PDB entry 7QVC | electron microscopy, 2.64 A resolution | chains A and B of the 3 polymer chains in the assembly

== Chain A (and B) ==
Protein: Transmembrane protein 106B
Source organism: Homo sapiens
Notes: chain B of this document is another copy of the same molecule, construct and numbering; everything in this record applies to it too
Reference sequence: Q9NUM4 (T106B_HUMAN); residue numbers follow UniProt; this construct covers 1-274
Sequence (274 residues; row label = number of the first residue in the row):
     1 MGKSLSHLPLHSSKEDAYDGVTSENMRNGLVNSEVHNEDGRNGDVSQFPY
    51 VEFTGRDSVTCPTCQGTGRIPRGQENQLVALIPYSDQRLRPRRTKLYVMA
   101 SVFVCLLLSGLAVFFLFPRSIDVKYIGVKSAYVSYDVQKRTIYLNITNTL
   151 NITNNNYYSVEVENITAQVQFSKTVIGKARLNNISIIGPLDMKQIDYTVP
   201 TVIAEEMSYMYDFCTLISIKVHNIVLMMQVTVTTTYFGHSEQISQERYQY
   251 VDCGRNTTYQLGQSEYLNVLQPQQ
Not modelled in the structure: 1-119, 255-274
Cystine bridges: Cys214-Cys253
Construct notes: variant Ser185 (Thr in Q9NUM4)
UniProt features mapped onto this chain:
  - modified residue: Ser33 (Phosphoserine)
  - lipidation: Gly2 (N-myristoyl glycine)
  - glycosylation (N-linked (GlcNAc...) asparagine): Asn145, Asn151, Asn164, Asn183, Asn256
  - natural variant: Ser185 (T185S: this construct carries the variant), Asp252 (D252N: In HLD16)
  - mutagenesis: Met210 to Phe213 (Highly decreased number of infected cells by SARS-CoV-2. No effect on infection with HCoV-229E), Met210 (M210A: Decreased number of infected cells by SARS-CoV-2. No effect on infection with HCoV-229E), Phe213 (F213A: Decreased number of infected cells by SARS-CoV-2. No effect on infection with HCoV-229E)
What the authors report for this chain:
  - post-translational modification sites: Asn145, Asn151, Asn164, Asn183
  - self-association interface (contacts with another copy of this molecule); pairs are residue here / residue on that copy: Ser120-Glu161
  - contacts within the chain: Ser120-Glu241

== How chain A and chain B interact ==
Residue-residue contacts (319):
  Ser120(A) - Ser120(B)
  Ile121(A) - Ser120(B)  hydrogen bond (backbone-backbone)
  Ile121(A) - Ile121(B)
  Ile121(A) - Asp122(B)  hydrogen bond (backbone-backbone)
  Asp122(A) - Asp122(B)
  Asp122(A) - Val123(B)  hydrogen bond (backbone-backbone)
  Asp122(A) - Lys124(B)  salt bridge
  Val123(A) - Val123(B)
  Lys124(A) - Val123(B)  hydrogen bond (backbone-backbone)
  Lys124(A) - Lys124(B)
  Lys124(A) - Tyr125(B)  hydrogen bond (backbone-backbone)
  Tyr125(A) - Tyr125(B)  hydrophobic
  Ile126(A) - Tyr125(B)  hydrogen bond (backbone-backbone)
  Ile126(A) - Ile126(B)
  Ile126(A) - Gly127(B)  hydrogen bond (backbone-backbone)
  Gly127(A) - Gly127(B)
  Val128(A) - Ile126(B)
  Val128(A) - Gly127(B)
  Val128(A) - Val128(B)  hydrogen bond (backbone-backbone)
  Val128(A) - Lys129(B)  hydrogen bond (backbone-backbone)
  Lys129(A) - Lys129(B)
  Lys129(A) - Asp136(B)  salt bridge
  Ser130(A) - Ile126(B)
  Ser130(A) - Lys129(B)  hydrogen bond (backbone-backbone)
  Ser130(A) - Ser130(B)
  Ser130(A) - Ala131(B)  hydrogen bond (backbone-backbone)
  Ala131(A) - Ala131(B)
  Ala131(A) - Tyr132(B)
  Tyr132(A) - Ala131(B)
  Tyr132(A) - Tyr132(B)  hydrogen bond (backbone-backbone)
  Val133(A) - Tyr132(B)  hydrogen bond (backbone-backbone)
  Val133(A) - Val133(B)
  Val133(A) - Ser134(B)  hydrogen bond (backbone-backbone)
  Ser134(A) - Ser134(B)
  Tyr135(A) - Ser134(B)  hydrogen bond (backbone-backbone)
  Tyr135(A) - Tyr135(B)  hydrophobic
  Asp136(A) - Asp136(B)
  Val137(A) - Asp136(B)  hydrogen bond (backbone-backbone)
  Val137(A) - Val137(B)
  Val137(A) - Gln138(B)  hydrogen bond (backbone-backbone)
  Val137(A) - Tyr143(B)  hydrophobic
  Gln138(A) - Gln138(B)
  Gln138(A) - Lys139(B)  hydrogen bond (backbone-backbone)
  Gln138(A) - Thr141(B)
  Lys139(A) - Lys139(B)
  Arg140(A) - Lys139(B)  hydrogen bond (backbone-backbone)
  Arg140(A) - Arg140(B)
  Arg140(A) - Thr141(B)
  Thr141(A) - Thr141(B)
  Thr141(A) - Ile142(B)  hydrogen bond (backbone-backbone)
  Ile142(A) - Ile142(B)
  Tyr143(A) - Ile142(B)  hydrogen bond (backbone-backbone)
  Tyr143(A) - Tyr143(B)  hydrophobic
  Tyr143(A) - Leu144(B)  hydrogen bond (backbone-backbone)
  Tyr143(A) - Ile146(B)  hydrophobic
  Leu144(A) - Leu144(B)
  Asn145(A) - Leu144(B)  hydrogen bond (backbone-backbone)
  Asn145(A) - Asn145(B)  hydrogen bond
  Ile146(A) - Ile146(B)
  Ile146(A) - Thr147(B)  hydrogen bond (backbone-backbone)
  Thr147(A) - Thr147(B)
  Asn148(A) - Ile146(B)
  Asn148(A) - Thr147(B)  hydrogen bond (backbone-backbone)
  Asn148(A) - Asn148(B)  hydrogen bond
  Asn148(A) - Thr149(B)  hydrogen bond (backbone-backbone)
  Thr149(A) - Thr149(B)
  Leu150(A) - Thr149(B)  hydrogen bond (backbone-backbone)
  Leu150(A) - Leu150(B)
  Leu150(A) - Asn151(B)  hydrogen bond (backbone-backbone)
  Asn151(A) - Asn151(B)  hydrogen bond
  Ile152(A) - Tyr132(B)
  Ile152(A) - Asn151(B)  hydrogen bond (backbone-backbone)
  Ile152(A) - Ile152(B)
  Ile152(A) - Thr153(B)  hydrogen bond (backbone-backbone)
  Thr153(A) - Thr153(B)
  Asn154(A) - Tyr132(B)  hydrogen bond
  Asn154(A) - Thr153(B)  hydrogen bond (backbone-backbone)
  Asn154(A) - Asn154(B)  hydrogen bond (backbone-side chain)
  Asn154(A) - Asn155(B)
  Asn155(A) - Asn154(B)
  Asn155(A) - Asn155(B)  hydrogen bond
  Asn156(A) - Asn155(B)  hydrogen bond (backbone-backbone)
  Asn156(A) - Asn156(B)  hydrogen bond
  Asn156(A) - Tyr157(B)  hydrogen bond (backbone-backbone)
  Tyr157(A) - Tyr157(B)  hydrophobic
  Tyr158(A) - Ile121(B)  hydrophobic
  Tyr158(A) - Tyr157(B)  hydrogen bond (backbone-backbone)
  Tyr158(A) - Tyr158(B)  hydrophobic
  Tyr158(A) - Ser159(B)  hydrogen bond (backbone-backbone)
  Ser159(A) - Ser159(B)
  Val160(A) - Ile121(B)  hydrophobic
  Val160(A) - Ser159(B)  hydrogen bond (backbone-backbone)
  Val160(A) - Val160(B)
  Val160(A) - Glu161(B)  hydrogen bond (backbone-backbone)
  Glu161(A) - Ser120(B)  hydrogen bond (side chain-backbone)
  Glu161(A) - Glu161(B)
  Glu161(A) - Val162(B)
  Val162(A) - Ser159(B)
  Val162(A) - Val162(B)
  Glu163(A) - Val162(B)  hydrogen bond (backbone-backbone)
  Glu163(A) - Glu163(B)
  Glu163(A) - Asn164(B)  hydrogen bond (backbone-backbone)
  Glu163(A) - Phe237(B)
  Asn164(A) - Asn164(B)  hydrogen bond
  Ile165(A) - Asn164(B)  hydrogen bond (backbone-backbone)
  Ile165(A) - Ile165(B)
  Ile165(A) - Thr166(B)  hydrogen bond (backbone-backbone)
  Thr166(A) - Thr166(B)  hydrogen bond (backbone-side chain)
  Thr166(A) - Ala167(B)  hydrogen bond (backbone-backbone)
  Ala167(A) - Ala167(B)
  Gln168(A) - Ala167(B)  hydrogen bond (backbone-backbone)
  Gln168(A) - Gln168(B)  hydrogen bond
  Gln168(A) - Val169(B)  hydrogen bond (backbone-backbone)
  Gln168(A) - Phe237(B)
  Val169(A) - Val169(B)
  Gln170(A) - Gln168(B)
  Gln170(A) - Val169(B)  hydrogen bond (backbone-backbone)
  Gln170(A) - Gln170(B)  hydrogen bond
  Gln170(A) - Phe171(B)  hydrogen bond (backbone-backbone)
  Gln170(A) - Thr235(B)
  Gln170(A) - Tyr236(B)  hydrogen bond (side chain-backbone)
  Gln170(A) - Phe237(B)
  Phe171(A) - Phe171(B)  hydrophobic
  Ser172(A) - Phe171(B)  hydrogen bond (backbone-backbone)
  Ser172(A) - Ser172(B)
  Ser172(A) - Lys173(B)  hydrogen bond (backbone-backbone)
  Lys173(A) - Lys173(B)
  Thr174(A) - Lys173(B)  hydrogen bond (backbone-backbone)
  Thr174(A) - Thr174(B)
  Thr174(A) - Val175(B)  hydrogen bond (backbone-backbone)
  Val175(A) - Val175(B)
  Ile176(A) - Val175(B)  hydrogen bond (backbone-backbone)
  Ile176(A) - Ile176(B)
  Ile176(A) - Gly177(B)  hydrogen bond (backbone-backbone)
  Ile176(A) - Ala179(B)  hydrophobic
  Gly177(A) - Lys178(B)
  Gly177(A) - Ala179(B)  hydrogen bond (backbone-backbone)
  Lys178(A) - Lys178(B)
  Ala179(A) - Ala179(B)
  Ala179(A) - Arg180(B)  hydrogen bond (backbone-backbone)
  Arg180(A) - Arg180(B)
  Leu181(A) - Arg180(B)  hydrogen bond (backbone-backbone)
  Leu181(A) - Leu181(B)
  Leu181(A) - Asn182(B)  hydrogen bond (backbone-backbone)
  Asn182(A) - Asn182(B)  hydrogen bond
  Asn183(A) - Asn182(B)  hydrogen bond (backbone-backbone)
  Asn183(A) - Asn183(B)  hydrogen bond
  Ile184(A) - Asn183(B)  hydrogen bond (backbone-backbone)
  Ile184(A) - Ile184(B)
  Ile184(A) - Ser185(B)  hydrogen bond (backbone-backbone)
  Ser185(A) - Ser185(B)
  Ile186(A) - Ser185(B)  hydrogen bond (backbone-backbone)
  Ile186(A) - Ile186(B)  hydrophobic
  Ile186(A) - Ile187(B)  hydrogen bond (backbone-backbone)
  Ile187(A) - Ile187(B)
  Gly188(A) - Ile187(B)  hydrogen bond (backbone-backbone)
  Pro189(A) - Pro189(B)
  Pro189(A) - Leu190(B)  hydrogen bond (backbone-backbone)
  Leu190(A) - Leu190(B)
  Leu190(A) - Asp191(B)
  Asp191(A) - Asp191(B)
  Met192(A) - Asp191(B)  hydrogen bond (backbone-backbone)
  Met192(A) - Met192(B)
  Met192(A) - Lys193(B)  hydrogen bond (backbone-backbone)
  Met192(A) - Ile195(B)  hydrophobic
  Lys193(A) - Lys193(B)
  Gln194(A) - Lys193(B)  hydrogen bond (backbone-backbone)
  Gln194(A) - Gln194(B)
  Ile195(A) - Ile195(B)
  Ile195(A) - Asp196(B)  hydrogen bond (backbone-backbone)
  Asp196(A) - Asp196(B)
  Tyr197(A) - Asp196(B)  hydrogen bond (backbone-backbone)
  Tyr197(A) - Tyr197(B)  hydrophobic
  Tyr197(A) - Thr198(B)  hydrogen bond (backbone-backbone)
  Thr198(A) - Thr198(B)
  Val199(A) - Thr198(B)  hydrogen bond (backbone-backbone)
  Val199(A) - Val199(B)
  Pro200(A) - Pro200(B)
  Thr201(A) - Pro200(B)  hydrogen bond (backbone-backbone)
  Thr201(A) - Thr201(B)
  Thr201(A) - Val202(B)  hydrogen bond (backbone-backbone)
  Val202(A) - Val202(B)
  Ile203(A) - Val202(B)  hydrogen bond (backbone-backbone)
  Ile203(A) - Ile203(B)
  Ile203(A) - Ala204(B)  hydrogen bond (backbone-backbone)
  Ala204(A) - Ala204(B)
  Glu205(A) - Ala204(B)  hydrogen bond (backbone-backbone)
  Glu205(A) - Glu205(B)
  Glu205(A) - Glu206(B)  hydrogen bond (backbone-backbone)
  Glu205(A) - Tyr209(B)
  Glu205(A) - Met210(B)
  Glu206(A) - Glu206(B)
  Met207(A) - Glu206(B)  hydrogen bond (backbone-backbone)
  Met207(A) - Met207(B)
  Ser208(A) - Ser208(B)
  Ser208(A) - Tyr209(B)  hydrogen bond (backbone-backbone)
  Tyr209(A) - Tyr209(B)  hydrophobic
  Met210(A) - Tyr209(B)  hydrogen bond (backbone-backbone)
  Met210(A) - Met210(B)
  Met210(A) - Tyr211(B)  hydrogen bond (backbone-backbone)
  Tyr211(A) - Tyr211(B)  hydrophobic
  Asp212(A) - Tyr211(B)  hydrogen bond (backbone-backbone)
  Asp212(A) - Asp212(B)
  Asp212(A) - Phe213(B)  hydrogen bond (backbone-backbone)
  Phe213(A) - Phe213(B)  hydrophobic
  Phe213(A) - Cys253(B)
  Cys214(A) - Phe213(B)  hydrogen bond (backbone-backbone)
  Cys214(A) - Cys214(B)
  Cys214(A) - Cys253(B)  hydrophobic
  Thr215(A) - Cys214(B)
  Thr215(A) - Thr215(B)
  Thr215(A) - Leu216(B)  hydrogen bond (backbone-backbone)
  Leu216(A) - Cys214(B)
  Leu216(A) - Leu216(B)
  Leu216(A) - Val251(B)  hydrophobic
  Ile217(A) - Leu216(B)  hydrogen bond (backbone-backbone)
  Ile217(A) - Ile217(B)
  Ile217(A) - Ser218(B)  hydrogen bond (backbone-backbone)
  Ser218(A) - Ser218(B)
  Ile219(A) - Val199(B)  hydrophobic
  Ile219(A) - Ser218(B)  hydrogen bond (backbone-backbone)
  Ile219(A) - Ile219(B)
  Ile219(A) - Lys220(B)  hydrogen bond (backbone-backbone)
  Lys220(A) - Tyr197(B)
  Lys220(A) - Lys220(B)
  Val221(A) - Ser218(B)
  Val221(A) - Val221(B)
  His222(A) - Val221(B)  hydrogen bond (backbone-backbone)
  His222(A) - His222(B)
  His222(A) - Asn223(B)  hydrogen bond (backbone-backbone)
  Asn223(A) - Asn223(B)  hydrogen bond
  Asn223(A) - Ile224(B)  hydrogen bond (backbone-backbone)
  Asn223(A) - Glu246(B)  hydrogen bond
  Asn223(A) - Tyr248(B)
  Ile224(A) - Ile224(B)
  Ile224(A) - Ser244(B)
  Ile224(A) - Glu246(B)
  Val225(A) - Ile224(B)  hydrogen bond (backbone-backbone)
  Val225(A) - Val225(B)
  Val225(A) - Leu226(B)  hydrogen bond (backbone-backbone)
  Leu226(A) - Leu226(B)
  Leu226(A) - Gln242(B)
  Met227(A) - Leu190(B)  hydrophobic
  Met227(A) - Leu226(B)  hydrogen bond (backbone-backbone)
  Met227(A) - Met227(B)
  Met227(A) - Met228(B)  hydrogen bond (backbone-backbone)
  Met227(A) - Gln242(B)  hydrogen bond (backbone-side chain)
  Met228(A) - Met228(B)  hydrophobic
  Met228(A) - Ser240(B)
  Met228(A) - Gln242(B)
  Gln229(A) - Met228(B)  hydrogen bond (backbone-backbone)
  Gln229(A) - Gln229(B)  hydrogen bond
  Gln229(A) - Ser240(B)  hydrogen bond
  Val230(A) - Pro189(B)
  Val230(A) - Gln229(B)
  Val230(A) - Val230(B)
  Val230(A) - Thr231(B)  hydrogen bond (backbone-backbone)
  Thr231(A) - Gln229(B)
  Thr231(A) - Thr231(B)
  Thr231(A) - Val232(B)
  Thr231(A) - Thr234(B)
  Val232(A) - Ile187(B)
  Val232(A) - Thr231(B)  hydrogen bond (backbone-backbone)
  Val232(A) - Val232(B)  hydrogen bond (backbone-backbone)
  Thr233(A) - Val232(B)  hydrogen bond (backbone-backbone)
  Thr233(A) - Thr233(B)
  Thr233(A) - Thr234(B)  hydrogen bond (backbone-backbone)
  Thr234(A) - Thr234(B)
  Thr235(A) - Thr234(B)  hydrogen bond (backbone-backbone)
  Thr235(A) - Thr235(B)
  Thr235(A) - Tyr236(B)  hydrogen bond (backbone-backbone)
  Tyr236(A) - Tyr236(B)  hydrophobic
  Tyr236(A) - Gly238(B)  hydrogen bond (side chain-backbone)
  Tyr236(A) - His239(B)
  Tyr236(A) - Ser240(B)  hydrogen bond
  Phe237(A) - Tyr236(B)  hydrogen bond (backbone-backbone)
  Phe237(A) - Phe237(B)  hydrophobic
  Phe237(A) - Gly238(B)  hydrogen bond (backbone-backbone)
  Gly238(A) - Gly238(B)
  His239(A) - Gly238(B)  hydrogen bond (backbone-backbone)
  His239(A) - His239(B)
  His239(A) - Ser240(B)  hydrogen bond (backbone-backbone)
  Ser240(A) - Ser240(B)
  Glu241(A) - Ser120(B)  hydrogen bond
  Glu241(A) - His239(B)
  Glu241(A) - Ser240(B)  hydrogen bond (backbone-backbone)
  Glu241(A) - Glu241(B)
  Glu241(A) - Gln242(B)  hydrogen bond (backbone-backbone)
  Gln242(A) - Gln242(B)  hydrogen bond
  Ile243(A) - Ser120(B)
  Ile243(A) - Gln242(B)  hydrogen bond (backbone-backbone)
  Ile243(A) - Ile243(B)
  Ile243(A) - Ser244(B)  hydrogen bond (backbone-backbone)
  Ser244(A) - Ser244(B)
  Gln245(A) - Val123(B)  hydrogen bond (side chain-backbone)
  Gln245(A) - Lys124(B)
  Gln245(A) - Tyr125(B)  hydrogen bond (side chain-backbone)
  Gln245(A) - Ser244(B)  hydrogen bond (backbone-backbone)
  Gln245(A) - Gln245(B)  hydrogen bond
  Gln245(A) - Glu246(B)  hydrogen bond (backbone-backbone)
  Glu246(A) - Glu246(B)
  Arg247(A) - Tyr125(B)
  Arg247(A) - Glu246(B)  hydrogen bond (backbone-backbone)
  Arg247(A) - Arg247(B)
  Arg247(A) - Tyr248(B)  hydrogen bond (backbone-backbone)
  Tyr248(A) - Tyr248(B)  hydrophobic
  Gln249(A) - Tyr248(B)  hydrogen bond (backbone-backbone)
  Gln249(A) - Gln249(B)
  Gln249(A) - Tyr250(B)  hydrogen bond (backbone-backbone)
  Tyr250(A) - Tyr250(B)
  Tyr250(A) - Val251(B)  hydrogen bond (backbone-backbone)
  Val251(A) - Val251(B)
  Asp252(A) - Gln249(B)
  Asp252(A) - Val251(B)  hydrogen bond (backbone-backbone)
  Asp252(A) - Asp252(B)
  Asp252(A) - Cys253(B)  hydrogen bond (backbone-backbone)
  Cys253(A) - Cys253(B)
  Gly254(A) - Cys253(B)  hydrogen bond (backbone-backbone)
  Gly254(A) - Gly254(B)
Also at the interface, not in a pair above, chain B (135 interface residues in all): Gly188

== Summary ==
The chain A/chain B interface involves 135 residues from each chain; the contacts include 148 hydrogen bonds
and 2 salt bridges. Polar contacts include Asp122(A)-Lys124(B), Lys129(A)-Asp136(B) and Asn145(A)-Asn145(B).
Curated annotation (UniProt) lists 4 mutagenesis sites on chain A. The paper reports modification sites
Asn145(A), Asn151(A) and Asn164(A) among others; a self-association interface involving Ser120(A).
Both chains are Transmembrane protein 106B (Homo sapiens). Entry 7QVC (TMEM106B filaments with Fold I from
Alzheimer's disease (case 1)) was determined by electron microscopy, deposited together with 7QVF, 7QWG, 7QWL
and 7QWM.
